8DZS - chains A and B of the 5 polymer chains in the assembly; structure by electron microscopy, 2.65 A resolution.

Chain A:
Name: Kappa-type opioid receptor
Organism: Homo sapiens
Reference sequence: P41145 (OPRK_HUMAN); residues 54-358 here = UniProt positions 54-358
Amino-acid sequence (308 residues; each row starts with the number of its first residue):
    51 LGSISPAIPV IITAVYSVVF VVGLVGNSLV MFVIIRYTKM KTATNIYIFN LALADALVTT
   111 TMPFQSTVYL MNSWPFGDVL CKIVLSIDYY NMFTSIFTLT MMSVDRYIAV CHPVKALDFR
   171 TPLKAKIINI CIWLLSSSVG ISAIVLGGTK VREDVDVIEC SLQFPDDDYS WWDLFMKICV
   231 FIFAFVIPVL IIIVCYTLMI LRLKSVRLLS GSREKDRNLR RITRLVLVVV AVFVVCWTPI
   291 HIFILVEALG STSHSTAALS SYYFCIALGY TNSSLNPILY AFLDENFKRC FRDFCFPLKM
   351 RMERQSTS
Unresolved in the structure: 51-56, 203-205, 215-219, 302-305, 339-358
Construct notes: expression tag (51-53); engineered mutation Leu135 (Ile in P41145)
UniProt features mapped onto this chain:
  - lipidation: Cys345 (S-palmitoyl cysteine)
Disulfide bonds: Cys131-Cys210
Residues lining bound ligands: U9I (methyl (3R)-4-[(3,4-dichlorophenyl)acetyl]-3-[(pyrrolidin-1-yl)methyl]piperazine-1-carboxylate): Thr111, Phe114, Gln115, Trp124, Val134, Asp138, Tyr139, Met142, Val230, Trp287, Ile290, His291, Ile294, Tyr312, Ile316, Tyr320
Reported in the primary citation:
  - binding site for U9I: Gln115, Asp138, His291
  - mutagenesis - V108A, D138N, D138N/V230A (9,120-fold), D138N/H291A (1,288-fold), R156A, V230A, H291A: decreased signaling in response to U9I
  - mutagenesis - D138N: decreased signaling in response to U50,488
  - mutagenesis - Q115N, V134A, I316A: unchanged signaling in response to U9I
  - contacts within the chain: Arg156-Tyr246 (hydrogen bond)
  - mutagenesis - N336A (9-fold): decreased signaling with Guanine nucleotide-binding protein G(z) subunit alpha (chain B)
  - mutagenesis - I135L: increased expression (citing earlier work)
  - mutagenesis - N336A: abolished signaling

Chain B:
Name: Guanine nucleotide-binding protein G(z) subunit alpha
Organism: Homo sapiens
Reference sequence: P19086 (GNAZ_HUMAN); residue numbers follow UniProt; this construct covers 30-233, 240-355
Amino-acid sequence (349 residues; numbered 1 to 355; 6 numbers in that range are skipped by the numbering (no residue carries them; nothing is unmodelled there); the number before each row is that of its first residue):
     1 MGSTVSAEDK AAAERSKMID KNLREDGEKQ RREIKLLLLG TSNSGKNTIV KQMKIIHSGG
    61 FNLEACKEYK PLIIYNAIDS LTRIIRALAA LRIDFHNPDR AYDAVQLFAL TGPAESKGEI
   121 TPELLGVMRR LWADPGAQAC FSRSSEYHLE DNAAYYLNDL ERIAAADYIP TVEDILRSRD
   181 MTTGIVENKF TFKELTFKMV DVGAQRSERK KWIHCFEGVT AIIFCVELSG YDL
   240 QTSRMAASLK LFDSICNNKW FIDTSLILFL NKKDLLAEKI RRIPLTICFP EYKGQNTYEE
   300 AAVYIQRQFE DLNRNKETKE IYSHFTCSTD TSNIQFVFDA VTDVIIQNNL KYIGLC
Unresolved in the structure: 1-4, 55-182, 280-283, 287-288
Construct notes: initiating methionine (1); expression tag (2-29); conflict Asn47 (Ser in P19086), Ala204 (Gly in P19086), Ala246 (Glu in P19086), Lys249 (Arg in P19086), Lys258 (Asn in P19086), Asp262 (Asn in P19086), Ser327 (Ala in P19086)
UniProt features mapped onto this chain:
  - region: Lys35 to Lys46, Thr48 (G1 motif), Asp174 to Thr182 (G2 motif), Phe197 to Gly203, Gln205, Arg206 (G3 motif), Ile266 to Asp273 (G4 motif), Thr325, Cys326, Thr328 to Thr330 (G5 motif)
  - binding site (GTP): Leu176 to Thr182, Asp201 to Gly203, Gln205, Asn270 to Asp273
  - binding site (Mg(2+)): Thr182
  - modified residue: Arg179 (ADP-ribosylarginine)
Reported in the primary citation:
  - mutagenesis - I352A: decreased signaling with Kappa-type opioid receptor (chain A)

Chain A / chain B interface:
Contacting residue pairs - 36 pairs, chain A then chain B:
  Thr94(A) with Tyr351(B)
  Arg156(A) with Ile352(B)
  Ala159(A) with Asn348(B), hydrogen bond (backbone-side chain); Ile352(B), hydrophobic
  Val160(A) with Ile345(B); Leu349(B), hydrophobic
  Pro163(A) with Ile344(B), hydrophobic; Asn348(B)
  Val164(A) with Glu194(B); Leu195(B), hydrophobic
  Leu167(A) with Arg31(B), hydrogen bond (backbone-side chain)
  Asp168(A) with Arg32(B), salt bridge
  Arg170(A) with Ile352(B)
  Arg252(A) with Asp342(B), salt bridge; Ile345(B)
  Val256(A) with Gln346(B)
  Arg257(A) with Glu319(B), salt bridge; Tyr321(B); Asp342(B); Gln346(B)
  Leu258(A) with Glu316(B); Thr317(B); Lys318(B); Glu319(B); Gln346(B)
  Leu259(A) with Leu349(B), hydrophobic
  Ile272(A) with Leu354(B)
  Leu275(A) with Leu354(B), hydrophobic
  Asp334(A) with Ile352(B); Gly353(B)
  Glu335(A) with Gly353(B), hydrogen bond (backbone-backbone); Cys355(B)
  Asn336(A) with Lys350(B), hydrogen bond (side chain-backbone); Tyr351(B), hydrogen bond (side chain-backbone); Ile352(B); Gly353(B)
Other interface residues (no listed pair), chain A (26 interface residues in all): Thr92, Ala166, Thr171, Met249, Leu253, Lys265, Leu333
Other interface residues (no listed pair), chain B (23 interface residues in all): Ile320, Thr341
Interface features reported in the paper:
  - residue pairs: Arg156(A)-Leu354(B) (hydrophobic contact)
  - interface residues, chain A: Asn336(A)

Overview:
26 residues of chain A face 23 of chain B across their interface, with 5 hydrogen bonds and 3 salt bridges.
Polar pairs include Asp168(A)-Arg32(B), Arg252(A)-Asp342(B) and Arg257(A)-Glu319(B). The paper describes a
hydrophobic contact between Arg156(A) and Leu354(B). The paper reports a binding site for U9I at Gln115(A),
Asp138(A) and His291(A); V108A, D138N and D138N/V230A of chain A, among others, reduce signaling in response
to U9I; 13 substitutions were tested in all.
Chain A is Kappa-type opioid receptor and chain B is Guanine nucleotide-binding protein G(z) subunit alpha,
both from Homo sapiens; the structure, GR89,696 bound Kappa Opioid Receptor in complex with Gz, was determined
by electron microscopy together with 8DZP, 8DZQ and 8DZR from the same study.
